4DVG - chains A and B; structure by X-ray diffraction, 2.60 A resolution.

== Chain A ==
Name: Rho-like small GTPase
Source organism: Entamoeba histolytica
Notes: EC 3.6.5.2
UniProtKB: Q95TD4 (Q95TD4_ENTHI); numbering as in UniProt (aligned over 2-186)
Chain sequence (188 residues; numbered -1 to 186; the number before each row is that of its first residue; numbers below 1 keep their minus sign (Ser-1 is residue -1)):
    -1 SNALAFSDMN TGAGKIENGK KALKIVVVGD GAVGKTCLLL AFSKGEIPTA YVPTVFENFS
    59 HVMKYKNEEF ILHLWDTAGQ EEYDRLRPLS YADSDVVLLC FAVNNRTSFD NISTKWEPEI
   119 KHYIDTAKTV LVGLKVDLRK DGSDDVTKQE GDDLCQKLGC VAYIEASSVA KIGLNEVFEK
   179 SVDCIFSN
Unresolved in the structure: -1 to 20, 185-186
Sequence notes: expression tag (-1 to 1)
Bound ions: Mg2+: Thr34, Thr52 (together with GTP-gamma-S)
Residues lining bound ligands: GTP-gamma-S: Asp28, Gly29, Ala30, Val31, Gly32, Lys33, Thr34, Cys35, Tyr49, Pro51, Thr52, Asp74, Thr75, Ala76, Gly77, Gln78, Lys133, Asp135, Leu136, Ser165, Ser166, Val167
Reported in the primary citation:
  - specificity-determining residues: Arg83, His120
  - specificity-determining residues: Tyr121 (proposed by the authors, not directly observed)

== Chain B ==
Name: Diaphanous protein
Source organism: Entamoeba histolytica
Notes: fragment: gbd-fh3
UniProtKB: C4M622 (C4M622_ENTHI); numbering as in UniProt (aligned over 69-418)
Chain sequence (353 residues; row label = number of the first residue in the row):
    66 SNAMPPEEVV QQKFAIVAKE MKIDNPELIT IPNQWKLVQE YEKKQKKDIR IQLNAQKTGN
   126 WRNAITDPKY LADLLKTRDD MDLLNEMVVV FRSSSVSFIK TFVSVGGLAN LMAIYKKKIE
   186 AENSNTAIDE ERKCCEVLRY VFAEEDATVA LIEIDGGVEL LLKGMNSKRI TPDNQLDILL
   246 EITLTSSMVE HPSQEGLYLG GDVCVMNAFS NLVSEGVDMK KFLSFFSLFS KSKSEKFKHA
   306 SLVLINNLID QPELEHRMDV RNSFIEIGLV NELENMKNTE WMKIDKIKDS INDFFDSWEE
   366 DKKEVESRFD DLKQVVDFES TKSLNNYVTE QMDKFECNDI LTNVHKEILF FAK
Unresolved in the structure: 66-72, 378-418
Modified positions: Mse69, Mse397 (selenomethionine); Mse86, Mse146, Mse152, Mse177, Mse230, Mse253, Mse271, Mse284, Mse323, Mse341, Mse347 (selenomethionine; parent Met)
Sequence notes: expression tag (66-68)

== Interface between chain A and chain B ==
Residue-residue contacts - 35 pairs, chain A then chain B:
  Val53(A) - Ile94(B)  hydrophobic
  Phe54(A) - Asn98(B)
  Phe54(A) - Leu102(B)  hydrophobic
  Glu55(A) - Asn98(B)  hydrogen bond
  Asn56(A) - Lys101(B)  hydrogen bond
  Glu79(A) - Arg204(B)  salt bridge
  Asp82(A) - Arg157(B)
  Asp82(A) - Ser158(B)
  Arg83(A) - Mse86(B)
  Arg83(A) - Lys87(B)
  Arg83(A) - Phe156(B)  hydrogen bond (side chain-backbone)
  Arg83(A) - Arg157(B)
  Arg83(A) - Ser158(B)
  Arg83(A) - Ser159(B)  hydrogen bond (side chain-backbone)
  Arg83(A) - Ile164(B)
  Leu84(A) - Ile88(B)  hydrophobic
  Pro86(A) - Ser158(B)
  Leu87(A) - Val82(B)  hydrophobic
  Leu87(A) - Leu102(B)  hydrophobic
  Leu87(A) - Glu105(B)
  Leu87(A) - Tyr106(B)  hydrophobic
  Ala90(A) - Glu105(B)
  Ala90(A) - Lys112(B)
  Asp91(A) - Lys108(B)  salt bridge
  Asp91(A) - Lys112(B)  salt bridge
  Lys113(A) - Arg157(B)
  Glu117(A) - Arg157(B)  salt bridge
  Glu117(A) - Ser158(B)
  His120(A) - Arg127(B)
  His120(A) - Thr131(B)
  His120(A) - Glu151(B)  salt bridge
  His120(A) - Val154(B)
  His120(A) - Val155(B)
  Tyr121(A) - Lys109(B)
  Tyr121(A) - Ser158(B)  hydrogen bond
Other interface residues (no listed pair), chain A (20 interface residues in all): Trp73, Glu80, Tyr81, Pro116
Other interface residues (no listed pair), chain B (30 interface residues in all): Leu93, Asn128, Ser160, Val161, Tyr205, Ala208
Interface features reported in the paper:
  - specific contacts: Arg83(A)-Phe156(B) (backbone contact), Arg83(A)-Arg157(B) (backbone contact), Asp91(A)-Lys108(B) (salt bridge), Asp91(A)-Lys112(B) (salt bridge), His120(A)-Glu151(B) (hydrogen bond)
  - interface residues, chain A: Phe54(A), Leu84(A), Tyr121(A)
  - hot spots on chain A (mutagenesis) - R83Q (KD >100 uM): decreased binding to Diaphanous protein (chain B)

== Summary ==
20 residues of chain A and 30 residues of chain B are in contact; the contacts include 5 hydrogen bonds and 5
salt bridges. Polar contacts include Glu79(A)-Arg204(B), Asp91(A)-Lys108(B) and Asp91(A)-Lys112(B). The
authors report backbone contacts between Arg83(A) and Phe156(B) and Arg83(A) and Arg157(B); salt bridges
between Asp91(A) and Lys108(B) and Asp91(A) and Lys112(B); a hydrogen bond between His120(A) and Glu151(B).
The paper reports that R83Q of chain A reduces binding to Diaphanous protein (chain B); interface residues
Phe54(A), Leu84(A) and Tyr121(A).
Chain A is Rho-like small GTPase and chain B is Diaphanous protein, both from Entamoeba histolytica; the
structure, Crystal structure of E. histolytica Formin1 bound to EhRho1-GTPgammaS, was determined by X-ray
diffraction.
